Entry 9KMG (electron microscopy, 3.10 A resolution); this record covers chains A and G of the 14 polymer chains in the assembly.

== Chain A (and G) ==
Protein: Major capsid protein
Source organism: Escherichia phage FCWL1
Notes: chain G of this document is another copy of the same molecule, construct and numbering; everything in this record applies to it too
Reference sequence: A0AAX4MTV7 (A0AAX4MTV7_9CAUD); residue numbers follow UniProt; this construct covers 1-319
Amino-acid sequence (319 residues; each row starts with the number of its first residue):
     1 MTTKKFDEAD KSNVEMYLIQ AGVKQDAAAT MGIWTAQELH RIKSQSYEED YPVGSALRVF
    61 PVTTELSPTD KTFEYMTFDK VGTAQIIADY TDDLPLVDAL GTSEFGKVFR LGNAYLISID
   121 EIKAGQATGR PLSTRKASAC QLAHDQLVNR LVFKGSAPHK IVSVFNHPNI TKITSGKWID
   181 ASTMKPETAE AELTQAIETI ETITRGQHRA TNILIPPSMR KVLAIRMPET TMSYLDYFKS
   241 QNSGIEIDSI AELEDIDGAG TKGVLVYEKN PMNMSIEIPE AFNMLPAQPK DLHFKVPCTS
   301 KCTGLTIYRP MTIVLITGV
Disordered / not traced: 1-27 (chain G: 1-30)

== Chain A / chain G interface ==
Residue-residue contacts - 12 pairs, chain A then chain G:
  Thr-69(A) / Ala-127(G)
  Met-76(A) / Ile-33(G)
  Leu-100(A) / Met-31(G)  hydrophobic
  Gly-101(A) / Met-31(G)
  Gly-101(A) / Gly-32(G)  hydrogen bond (backbone-backbone)
  Arg-110(A) / Asp-120(G)  salt bridge
  Leu-285(A) / Asp-291(G)
  Leu-285(A) / Leu-292(G)  hydrophobic
  Gln-288(A) / Lys-290(G)  hydrogen bond (side chain-backbone)
  Gln-288(A) / Asp-291(G)
  Lys-295(A) / Asp-291(G)  salt bridge
  Pro-297(A) / Asp-291(G)
Interface residues without a listed pair, chain A (11 interface residues in all): Glu-74, Phe-78
Interface residues without a listed pair, chain G (12 interface residues in all): Thr-35, Ile-119, Lys-123, Ala-124

== In short ==
11 residues of chain A face 12 of chain G across their interface, with 2 hydrogen bonds and 2 salt bridges.
Polar pairs include Arg-110(A)/Asp-120(G), Lys-295(A)/Asp-291(G) and Gln-288(A)/Lys-290(G).
Chain A and chain G are both Major capsid protein (Escherichia phage FCWL1); the structure, Cryo-EM Structure
of Bacteriophage FCWL1 Capsid, was determined by electron microscopy, deposited together with 9JLF and 9KMH.
